Entry 5VMX (X-ray diffraction, 2.05 A resolution); this record covers chains A and E of the 3 polymer chains in the assembly.

# Chain A
Molecule: Transcriptional regulator Kaiso
Source organism: Homo sapiens
Reference sequence: Q86T24 (KAISO_HUMAN); numbering as in UniProt (aligned over 471-604)
Chain sequence (134 residues; row label = number of the first residue in the row):
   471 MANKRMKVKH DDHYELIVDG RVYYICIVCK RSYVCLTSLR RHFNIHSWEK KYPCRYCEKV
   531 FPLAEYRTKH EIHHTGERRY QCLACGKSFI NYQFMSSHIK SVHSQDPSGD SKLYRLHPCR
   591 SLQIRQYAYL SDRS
Disordered / not traced: 471-480, 603-604
Curated features (UniProtKB/Swiss-Prot):
  - zinc finger: Tyr494 to His516 (C2H2-type 1), Tyr522 to His544 (C2H2-type 2), Tyr550 to His573 (C2H2-type 3)
  - motif: Met471 to His480 (Nuclear localization signal)
  - cross-link (Glycyl lysine isopeptide (Lys-Gly)): Lys474 (interchain with G-Cter in SUMO2), Lys479 (interchain with G-Cter in SUMO2), Lys539 (interchain with G-Cter in SUMO2), Lys570 (interchain with G-Cter in SUMO2), Lys582 (interchain with G-Cter in SUMO2)
  - mutagenesis: Cys552 (C552R: Abrogates both sequence-specific and methylation-dependent DNA-binding)
What the authors report for this chain:
  - binding site for the 18-nt DNA strand: Thr507, Ser508, Glu535
  - conformationally variable residues: Glu535
  - mutagenesis - E535Q (30-fold): decreased binding to MeKBS
  - mutagenesis - E535A: decreased binding to CG2
  - mutagenesis - E535A (150-fold), E535Q (37-fold): decreased binding to MeCG2
  - mutagenesis - E535A, E535Q (3.5-fold): decreased binding to unmethylated CG2 motif
  - mutagenesis - E535A (2.8-3.1 kcal/mol): decreased binding to double and semimethylated DNA

# Chain E
Molecule: 18-nt DNA strand
Sequence (18 nucleotides; row label = number of the first residue in the row):
    19 CGTTATTCGC GGGAAGCA

# How chain A and chain E interact
Residue-residue contacts (29):
  Thr507(A) - DT25(E)  base contact
  Arg511(A) - DG27(E)  hydrogen bond to the base
  Lys520(A) - DT25(E)  salt bridge to the phosphate
  Tyr522(A) - DC26(E)  hydrogen bond to the phosphate
  Ala534(A) - DC26(E)  phosphate contact
  Ala534(A) - DG27(E)  phosphate contact
  Glu535(A) - DG27(E)  phosphate contact
  Glu535(A) - DC28(E)  hydrogen bond to the base
  Thr538(A) - DG27(E)  hydrogen bond to the phosphate
  Arg549(A) - DC28(E)  salt bridge to the phosphate
  Tyr550(A) - DG29(E)  hydrogen bond to the phosphate
  Tyr562(A) - DG29(E)  sugar contact
  Tyr562(A) - DG30(E)  hydrogen bond to the phosphate
  Gln563(A) - DG30(E)  hydrogen bond to the base
  Gln563(A) - DG31(E)  hydrogen bond to the base
  Pro577(A) - DG30(E)  phosphate contact
  Ser578(A) - DG30(E)  phosphate contact
  Ser578(A) - DG31(E)  phosphate contact
  Gly579(A) - DG30(E)  hydrogen bond to the phosphate
  Tyr584(A) - DG29(E)  hydrogen bond to the phosphate
  Leu586(A) - DC28(E)  phosphate contact
  Leu586(A) - DG29(E)  phosphate contact
  Arg595(A) - DT25(E)  hydrogen bond to the base
  Arg595(A) - DC26(E)  hydrogen bond to the sugar
  Arg595(A) - DG27(E)  hydrogen bond to the sugar
  Tyr597(A) - DG27(E)  hydrogen bond to the base
  Tyr597(A) - DC28(E)  sugar contact
  Tyr599(A) - DC28(E)  sugar contact
  Leu600(A) - DC28(E)  phosphate contact
Also at the interface, not in a pair above, chain A (23 interface residues in all): Lys539, Lys570, Ile594

# Summary
Chain A and chain E form an interface of 23 and 7 residues respectively; the contacts include 14 hydrogen
bonds and 2 salt bridges. Polar pairs include Arg511(A)-DG27(E), Glu535(A)-DC28(E) and Gln563(A)-DG30(E). The
paper reports a binding site for the 18-nt DNA strand at Thr507(A), Ser508(A) and Glu535(A); E535A and E535Q
of chain A reduce binding to MeCG2.
Here chain A is Transcriptional regulator Kaiso (Homo sapiens) and chain E is an 18-nt DNA strand. Entry 5VMX
(Kaiso (ZBTB33) zinc finger DNA binding domain in complex with a hemi CpG-methylated DNA resembling the ...)
was determined by X-ray diffraction (same publication as 5VMU, 5VMV, 5VMW, 5VMY and 5VMZ).
